5I4V - chains A and B; structure by X-ray diffraction, 2.61 A resolution.

# Chain A
Molecule: Oxysterols receptor LXR-beta, Nuclear receptor coactivator 2
From: Homo sapiens
UniProtKB: chimeric construct of P55055, Q15596: residues 211-461 from P55055 (NR1H2_HUMAN) positions 210-460 (UniProt number = residue number - 1); residues 468-480 from Q15596 positions 687-699 (UniProt number = residue number + 219)
Amino-acid sequence (270 residues; numbered 211 to 480; the number before each row is that of its first residue):
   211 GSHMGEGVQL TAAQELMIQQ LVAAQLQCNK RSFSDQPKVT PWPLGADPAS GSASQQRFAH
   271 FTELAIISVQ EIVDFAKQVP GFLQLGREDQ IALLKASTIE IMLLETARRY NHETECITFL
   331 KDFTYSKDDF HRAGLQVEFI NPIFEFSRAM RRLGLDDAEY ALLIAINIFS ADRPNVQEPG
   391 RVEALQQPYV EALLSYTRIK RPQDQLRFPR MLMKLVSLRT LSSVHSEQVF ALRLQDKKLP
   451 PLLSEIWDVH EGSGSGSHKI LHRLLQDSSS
Disordered / not traced: 211-217, 478-480
Sequence notes: engineered mutation H213 (Gly212 in P55055), M214 (Glu213 in P55055), A259 (Gln258 in P55055), G261 (Arg260 in P55055), S262 (Asp261 in P55055), S264 (Arg263 in P55055); linker (462-467)
Swiss-Prot annotation at these positions:
  - cross-link (Glycyl lysine isopeptide (Lys-Gly)): K410 (interchain with G-Cter in SUMO2), K448 (interchain with G-Cter in SUMO2)

# Chain B
Molecule: Retinoic acid receptor RXR-beta, Nuclear receptor coactivator 2
From: Homo sapiens
UniProtKB: chimeric construct of P28702, Q15596: residues 293-528 from P28702 (RXRB_HUMAN) positions 293-528 (same numbers); residues 535-547 from Q15596 positions 687-699 (UniProt number = residue number + 152)
Amino-acid sequence (255 residues; each row starts with the number of its first residue):
   293 MGAPEEMPVD RILEAELAVE QKSDQGVEGP GGTGGSGSSP NDPVTNICQA ADKQLFTLVE
   353 WAKRIPHFSS LPLDDQVILL RAGWNELLIA SFSHRSIDVR DGILLATGLH VHRNSAHSAG
   413 VGAIFDRVLT ELVSKMRDMR MDKTELGCLR AIILFNPDAK GLSNPSEVEV LREKVYASLE
   473 TYCKQKYPEQ QGRFAKLLLR LPALRSIGLK CLEHLFFFKL IGDTPIDTFL MEMLEAGSGS
   533 GSHKILHRLL QDSSS
Disordered / not traced: 293-296, 313-334, 514-516, 529-535, 544-547
Sequence notes: engineered mutation M293 (Gly in P28702); linker (529-534)

# How chain A and chain B interact
Residue-residue contacts (22):
  D382(A) - E423(B)
  D382(A) - A495(B)
  E393(A) - K427(B)  salt bridge
  Q396(A) - L491(B)
  R408(A) - E472(B)  salt bridge
  L416(A) - E465(B)
  F418(A) - A487(B)  hydrophobic
  P419(A) - Y468(B)  hydrophobic
  P419(A) - L490(B)  hydrophobic
  R420(A) - E465(B)  salt bridge
  M423(A) - R464(B)
  M423(A) - Y468(B)
  M423(A) - L493(B)  hydrophobic
  V426(A) - L493(B)  hydrophobic
  V426(A) - P494(B)
  V426(A) - R497(B)
  S427(A) - D450(B)
  R429(A) - P494(B)  hydrogen bond (side chain-backbone)
  R429(A) - R497(B)
  R429(A) - S498(B)  hydrogen bond
  T430(A) - R497(B)  hydrogen bond
  S433(A) - L501(B)
Interface residues without a listed pair, chain A (20 interface residues in all): R362, A381, V400, Q415, L422, L425
Interface residues without a listed pair, chain B (21 interface residues in all): I444, E461, A469, K476, F486

# Overview
Chain A and chain B form an interface of 20 and 21 residues respectively, with 3 hydrogen bonds and 3 salt
bridges. Polar pairs include E393(A)-K427(B), R408(A)-E472(B) and R420(A)-E465(B).
Chain A is Oxysterols receptor LXR-beta, Nuclear receptor coactivator 2 and chain B is Retinoic acid receptor
RXR-beta, Nuclear receptor coactivator 2, both from Homo sapiens; the structure, Discovery of novel, orally
efficacious Liver X Receptor (LXR) beta agonists, was determined by X-ray diffraction.
